PDB entry 6VOO | electron microscopy, 3.05 A resolution | chains E and g of the 9 polymer chains in the assembly

[Chain E]
Molecule: ATP synthase subunit beta, chloroplastic
Organism: Spinacia oleracea
Notes: EC 7.1.2.2
UniProtKB: P00825 (ATPB_SPIOL); residues 1-498 here = UniProt positions 1-498
Chain sequence (498 residues; row label = number of the first residue in the row):
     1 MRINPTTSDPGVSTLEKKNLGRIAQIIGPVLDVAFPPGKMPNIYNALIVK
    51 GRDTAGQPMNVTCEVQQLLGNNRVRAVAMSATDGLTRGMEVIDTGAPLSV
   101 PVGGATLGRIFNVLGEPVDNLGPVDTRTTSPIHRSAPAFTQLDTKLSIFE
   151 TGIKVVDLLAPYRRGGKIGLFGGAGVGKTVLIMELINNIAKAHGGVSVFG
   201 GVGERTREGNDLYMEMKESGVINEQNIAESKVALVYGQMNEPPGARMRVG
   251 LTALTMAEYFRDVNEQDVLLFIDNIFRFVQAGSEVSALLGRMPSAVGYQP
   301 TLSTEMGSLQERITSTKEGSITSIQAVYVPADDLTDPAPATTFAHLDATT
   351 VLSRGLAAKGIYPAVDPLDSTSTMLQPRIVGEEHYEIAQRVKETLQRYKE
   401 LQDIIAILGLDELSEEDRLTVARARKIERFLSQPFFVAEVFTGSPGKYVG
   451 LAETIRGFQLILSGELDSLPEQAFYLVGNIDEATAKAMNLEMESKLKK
Disordered / not traced: 1-15, 497-498
Curated features (UniProtKB/Swiss-Prot):
  - binding site (ATP): Gly172 to Thr179
Ligand contacts: ADP (adenosine-5'-diphosphate): Gly173, Ala174, Gly175, Val176, Gly177, Lys178, Thr179, Val180, Tyr362, Pro363, Gln433, Phe435, Ala438, Phe441, Thr442
From the paper describing this entry:
  - binding site for the ligand ATP: Lys178, Thr179, Tyr362, Phe441
  - binding site for tentoxin: Thr82, Asp83
  - binding site for ADP: Lys178, Thr179, Tyr362, Phe441

[Chain g]
Molecule: ATP synthase gamma chain, chloroplastic
Organism: Spinacia oleracea
UniProtKB: P05435 (ATPG_SPIOL); numbering as in UniProt (aligned over 1-364)
Chain sequence (364 residues; each row starts with the number of its first residue):
     1 MACSLSFSSSVSTFHLPTTTQSTQAPPNNATTLPTTNPIQCANLRELRDR
    51 IGSVKNTQKITEAMKLVAAAKVRRAQEAVVNGRPFSETLVEVLYNMNEQL
   101 QTEDVDVPLTKIRTVKKVALMVVTGDRGLCGGFNNMLLKKAESRIAELKK
   151 LGVDYTIISIGKKGNTYFIRRPEIPVDRYFDGTNLPTAKEAQAIADDVFS
   201 LFVSEEVDKVEMLYTKFVSLVKSDPVIHTLLPLSPKGEICDINGKCVDAA
   251 EDELFRLTTKEGKLTVERDMIKTETPAFSPILEFEQDPAQILDALLPLYL
   301 NSQILRALQESLASELAARMTAMSNATDNANELKKTLSINYNRARQAKIT
   351 GEILEIVAGANACV
Disordered / not traced: 1-41, 364
Curated features (UniProtKB/Swiss-Prot):
  - active site: Cys130
From the paper describing this entry:
  - conformationally variable residues (loop rearrangement, order/disorder transition): Glu238 to Leu282, Ile271 to Glu285
  - contacts within the chain: Val79-Phe255 (hydrophobic contact), Phe217-Phe255 (pi stacking), Phe255-Ala313 (hydrophobic contact)

[Chain E / chain g interface]
Residue-residue contacts (34):
  Met292(E) - Asn361(g)
  Ala295(E) - Thr350(g)  hydrogen bond (backbone-side chain)
  Val296(E) - Gln346(g)
  Val296(E) - Ile349(g)
  Val296(E) - Thr350(g)
  Gly297(E) - Ile353(g)
  Ala331(E) - Arg345(g)
  Asp333(E) - Asn342(g)
  Asp333(E) - Arg345(g)  salt bridge
  Asp333(E) - Gln346(g)
  Thr335(E) - Gln346(g)  hydrogen bond
  Asp336(E) - Arg345(g)  salt bridge
  Asp336(E) - Gln346(g)
  Arg397(E) - Glu261(g)  hydrogen bond (side chain-backbone)
  Arg397(E) - Gly262(g)
  Leu401(E) - Thr259(g)
  Leu401(E) - Gly262(g)
  Ile404(E) - Thr259(g)
  Ile404(E) - Gly262(g)
  Ile404(E) - Leu264(g)
  Ile407(E) - Arg73(g)
  Leu408(E) - Arg73(g)
  Leu408(E) - Leu257(g)
  Leu408(E) - Leu264(g)  hydrophobic
  Glu412(E) - Leu257(g)
  Glu412(E) - Thr258(g)
  Leu413(E) - Thr259(g)
  Ser414(E) - Thr259(g)  hydrogen bond (side chain-backbone)
  Ser414(E) - Lys260(g)
  Glu416(E) - Lys260(g)
  Asp417(E) - Thr259(g)  hydrogen bond
  Asp417(E) - Lys260(g)
  Asp417(E) - Glu261(g)
  Asp417(E) - Gly262(g)
Other interface residues (no listed pair), chain E (22 interface residues in all): Pro293, Pro337, Glu400, Asp403
Other interface residues (no listed pair), chain g (20 interface residues in all): Leu66, Ala69, Ala70, Lys263, Val357
From the paper, about this interface:
  - interface residues, chain E: Leu413(E), Ser414(E), Glu416(E), Asp417(E)
  - interface residues, chain g: Leu257(g), Thr258(g), Thr259(g), Lys260(g), Leu264(g)

[Summary]
The interface between chain E and chain g involves 22 residues on one side and 20 on the other; the contacts
include 5 hydrogen bonds and 2 salt bridges. Polar pairs include Asp333(E)-Arg345(g), Asp336(E)-Arg345(g) and
Ala295(E)-Thr350(g). From the paper: a binding site for the ligand ATP at Lys178(E), Thr179(E) and Tyr362(E)
among others; a binding site for ADP at Lys178(E), Thr179(E) and Tyr362(E) among others.
Here chain E is ATP synthase subunit beta, chloroplastic and chain g is ATP synthase gamma chain,
chloroplastic, both from Spinacia oleracea. Entry 6VOO (Chloroplast ATP synthase (R1, CF1)) was determined by
electron microscopy (same publication as 6VM1, 6VM4, 6VMB, 6VMD, 6VMG, 6VOF and 8 further entries).
